Entry 1AD8 (X-ray diffraction, 2.00 A resolution); this record covers chains L and H of the 3 polymer chains in the assembly.

[Chain L]
Protein: Thrombin (small subunit)
Source organism: Homo sapiens
Notes: EC 3.4.21.5
Reference sequence: P00734 (THRB_HUMAN); residues 1-14 here correspond to UniProt positions 336-349 (UniProt number = residue number + 335)
Amino-acid sequence (36 residues; numbered 1 to 14 plus 22 insertion-coded residues; the number before each row is that of its first residue; a row labelled like 14A-14N holds insertion residues (14A, then the next letters in order)):
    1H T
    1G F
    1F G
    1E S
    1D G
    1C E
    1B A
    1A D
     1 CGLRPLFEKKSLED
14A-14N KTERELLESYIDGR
Unresolved in the structure: 1H, 1G, 1F, 1E, 1D, 14L-14N
Swiss-Prot annotation at these positions:
  - site: Arg14N (Cleavage)

[Chain H]
Protein: Thrombin (large subunit)
Source organism: Homo sapiens
Notes: EC 3.4.21.5
Reference sequence: P00734 (THRB_HUMAN); the construct lacks a stretch of the UniProt sequence and is renumbered around it, so the offset changes along the chain: 16-36 = UniProt 364-384; 37-49 = UniProt 386-398; 51-60 = UniProt 400-409; 61-74 = UniProt 419-432; 8 more segments
Amino-acid sequence (259 residues; each row starts with the number of its first residue; note: 5 numbers in that range are skipped by the numbering (no residue carries them; nothing is unmodelled there); a row labelled like 60A-60I holds insertion residues (60A, then the next letters in order)):
    16 IVEGSDAEIGMSPWQVMLFRK
   36A S
    37 PQELLCGASLISD
   50A R
    51 WVLTAAHCLL
60A-60I YPPWDKNFT
    61 ENDLLVRIGKHSRT
   75A R
    76 YE
   77A R
    78 NIEKISMLEKIYIHPRYNWR
   97A E
    98 NLDRDIALMKLKKPVAFSDYIHPVCLPDRETA
129A-129C ASL
   130 LQAGYKGRVTGWGNLKET
147A-147G WTANVGK
   150 GQPSVLQVVNLPIVERPVCKDSTRIRITDNMFCAG
  184A Y
   185 KP
186A-186D DEGK
   187 RGDACEGDSGGPFVMKSP
204A-204B FN
   205 NRWYQMGIVSWGE
   219 GCD
  221A R
   222 DGKYGFYTHVFRLKKWIQKVIDQFGE
Unresolved in the structure: 147A-147G, 246-247
Swiss-Prot annotation at these positions:
  - region: Ala183 to Val200 (High affinity receptor-binding region which is also known as the TP508 peptide)
  - active site (Charge relay system): His57, Asp102, Ser195
  - glycosylation: Asn60G (N-linked (GlcNAc...) (complex) asparagine)
Disulfides: Cys42-Cys58, Cys168-Cys182, Cys191-Cys220
Covalently attached groups: compound MDL linked to Ser195

[How chain L and chain H interact]
Disulfides between the chains: Cys1(L)-Cys122(H)
Contacting residue pairs (57):
  Cys1(L) - Pro120(H)
  Cys1(L) - Val121(H)
  Cys1(L) - Cys122(H)  disulfide
  Cys1(L) - Arg206(H)  hydrogen bond (backbone-side chain)
  Asp1A(L) - His119(H)  hydrogen bond (backbone-side chain)
  Asp1A(L) - Arg206(H)
  Ala1B(L) - Arg206(H)  hydrogen bond (backbone-side chain)
  Gly2(L) - Pro120(H)  hydrogen bond (backbone-backbone)
  Gly2(L) - Cys122(H)  hydrogen bond (backbone-side chain)
  Gly2(L) - Arg206(H)
  Gly2(L) - Trp207(H)  hydrogen bond (backbone-backbone)
  Leu3(L) - His119(H)  hydrogen bond (backbone-side chain)
  Leu3(L) - Asn205(H)
  Leu3(L) - Arg206(H)
  Arg4(L) - Gly25(H)
  Arg4(L) - Met26(H)  hydrogen bond (side chain-backbone)
  Arg4(L) - Pro28(H)
  Arg4(L) - Trp29(H)
  Arg4(L) - Arg137(H)
  Arg4(L) - Trp207(H)
  Pro5(L) - Ser115(H)
  Pro5(L) - Asp116(H)
  Pro5(L) - His119(H)
  Leu6(L) - Asp116(H)
  Phe7(L) - Glu23(H)
  Phe7(L) - Ile24(H)
  Phe7(L) - Gly25(H)
  Phe7(L) - Met26(H)
  Glu8(L) - Lys202(H)  salt bridge
  Glu8(L) - Asn205(H)
  Glu8(L) - Trp207(H)  hydrogen bond
  Lys9(L) - His119(H)
  Asp14(L) - Glu23(H)
  Asp14(L) - Met26(H)
  Asp14(L) - Arg137(H)  salt bridge
  Lys14A(L) - Glu23(H)  hydrogen bond (backbone-side chain)
  Thr14B(L) - Arg137(H)  hydrogen bond
  Thr14B(L) - Asn159(H)  hydrogen bond
  Glu14C(L) - Arg137(H)
  Glu14C(L) - Lys202(H)  salt bridge
  Glu14E(L) - Lys135(H)  salt bridge
  Glu14E(L) - Asn159(H)  hydrogen bond
  Glu14E(L) - Tyr184A(H)  hydrogen bond
  Glu14E(L) - Lys186D(H)  salt bridge
  Leu14F(L) - Lys135(H)
  Leu14F(L) - Gly136(H)
  Leu14F(L) - Asn159(H)
  Leu14F(L) - Trp207(H)  hydrophobic
  Leu14G(L) - Lys202(H)
  Ser14I(L) - Tyr134(H)
  Ser14I(L) - Lys135(H)  hydrogen bond (side chain-backbone)
  Tyr14J(L) - Tyr134(H)  hydrophobic
  Tyr14J(L) - Lys135(H)  hydrogen bond (side chain-backbone)
  Tyr14J(L) - Met201(H)
  Tyr14J(L) - Lys202(H)  hydrogen bond (side chain-backbone)
  Tyr14J(L) - Pro204(H)
  Ile14K(L) - Tyr134(H)
Other interface residues (no listed pair), chain L (22 interface residues in all): Glu1C
Other interface residues (no listed pair), chain H (31 interface residues in all): Ile47, Ser48, Phe114, Tyr117, Leu129C, Gly133

[In short]
Chain L and chain H form an interface of 22 and 31 residues respectively; the contacts include 1 disulfide
bond, 17 hydrogen bonds and 5 salt bridges. Among the polar pairs are Glu8(L)-Lys202(H), Glu14E(L)-Lys135(H)
and Asp14(L)-Arg137(H). UniProt lists 3 active-site residues on chain H.
Here chain L is Thrombin (small subunit) and chain H is Thrombin (large subunit), both from Homo sapiens.
Entry 1AD8 (Complex of thrombin with and inhibitor containing a novel P1 moiety) was determined by X-ray
diffraction.
